Entry 1NZY (X-ray diffraction, 1.80 A resolution); this record covers chains A and C of the 3 polymer chains in the assembly.

# Chain A (and C)
Protein: 4-chlorobenzoyl coenzyme A dehalogenase
Organism: Pseudomonas sp
Notes: EC 3.8.1.6; chain C of this document is another copy of the same molecule, construct and numbering; everything in this record applies to it too
Chain sequence (269 residues; row label = number of the first residue in the row):
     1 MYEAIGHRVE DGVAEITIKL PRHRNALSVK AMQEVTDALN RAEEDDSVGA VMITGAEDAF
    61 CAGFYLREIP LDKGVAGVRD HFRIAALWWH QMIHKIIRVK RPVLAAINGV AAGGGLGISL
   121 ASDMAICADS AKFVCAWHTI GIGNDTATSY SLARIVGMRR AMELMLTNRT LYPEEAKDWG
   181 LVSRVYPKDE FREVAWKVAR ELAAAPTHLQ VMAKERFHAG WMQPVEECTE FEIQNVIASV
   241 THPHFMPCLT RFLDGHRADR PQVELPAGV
Differences from the reference sequence: conflict A85 (Gly in A42560)
Ion coordination: Ca2+: G49, L202, A203, A205, T207, Q210
Small-molecule neighbours:
  - 4-hydroxybenzoyl coenzyme A (BCA), molecule 1: R22, H23, R24, A26, A62, G63, F64, Y65, L66, R67, A86, W89, H90, V110, A112, G113, G114, C135, A136, W137, I140, I142, D145, T146
  - 4-hydroxybenzoyl coenzyme A (BCA), molecule 2: V236, F252, R257, A258, D259

# Chain A / chain C interface
Residue-residue contacts (101):
  S119(A) - R159(C)  hydrogen bond (backbone-side chain)
  L120(A) - R159(C)  hydrogen bond (backbone-side chain)
  S122(A) - R159(C)  hydrogen bond (backbone-side chain)
  D123(A) - M162(C)
  A125(A) - R159(C)
  R154(A) - G157(C)
  R154(A) - M158(C)  hydrogen bond (backbone-backbone)
  I155(A) - R159(C)
  K177(A) - R160(C)  hydrogen bond (backbone-side chain)
  D178(A) - R160(C)  hydrogen bond (backbone-side chain)
  G180(A) - R159(C)
  G180(A) - R160(C)
  L181(A) - R159(C)  hydrogen bond (backbone-side chain)
  S183(A) - E163(C)
  R184(A) - R169(C)
  P206(A) - H138(C)
  L209(A) - H138(C)  hydrogen bond (backbone-side chain)
  L209(A) - G141(C)
  L209(A) - I142(C)
  L209(A) - G143(C)
  Q210(A) - H138(C)
  Q210(A) - L166(C)
  M212(A) - G143(C)
  A213(A) - N144(C)
  A213(A) - M165(C)  hydrophobic
  R216(A) - S149(C)  hydrogen bond
  F217(A) - T148(C)
  F217(A) - M158(C)
  F217(A) - A161(C)
  F217(A) - M162(C)  hydrophobic
  F217(A) - M165(C)  hydrophobic
  H218(A) - M158(C)
  G220(A) - S149(C)
  G220(A) - R154(C)  hydrogen bond (backbone-side chain)
  W221(A) - A153(C)
  W221(A) - R154(C)  hydrogen bond (backbone-side chain)
  W221(A) - M158(C)  hydrophobic
  W221(A) - W221(C)  hydrogen bond (backbone-side chain)
  M222(A) - M222(C)
  Q223(A) - Y150(C)
  Q223(A) - R154(C)  hydrogen bond (backbone-side chain)
  Q223(A) - M222(C)
  P224(A) - Y150(C)
  P224(A) - M222(C)
  V225(A) - I97(C)  hydrophobic
  V225(A) - A147(C)  hydrophobic
  V225(A) - Y150(C)
  E226(A) - H94(C)
  E226(A) - R98(C)  salt bridge
  C228(A) - S149(C)
  C228(A) - Y150(C)  hydrophobic
  T229(A) - H90(C)
  T229(A) - H94(C)  hydrogen bond
  T229(A) - A147(C)
  E232(A) - H90(C)  salt bridge
  E232(A) - N144(C)
  E232(A) - D145(C)
  E232(A) - T146(C)  hydrogen bond (side chain-backbone)
  E232(A) - A147(C)  hydrogen bond (side chain-backbone)
  E232(A) - T148(C)  hydrogen bond (side chain-backbone)
  E232(A) - S149(C)  hydrogen bond
  I233(A) - A86(C)  hydrophobic
  I233(A) - H90(C)
  V236(A) - F82(C)  hydrophobic
  V236(A) - I142(C)  hydrophobic
  V236(A) - G143(C)
  V236(A) - D145(C)
  I237(A) - R79(C)
  I237(A) - R83(C)
  S239(A) - G141(C)
  S239(A) - I142(C)
  S239(A) - G143(C)  hydrogen bond (side chain-backbone)
  V240(A) - F82(C)  hydrophobic
  T241(A) - R79(C)  hydrogen bond
  H244(A) - G141(C)
  F245(A) - V78(C)  hydrophobic
  F245(A) - F82(C)  hydrophobic
  F245(A) - I140(C)
  F245(A) - G141(C)
  F245(A) - I142(C)  hydrophobic
  C248(A) - T139(C)
  C248(A) - I140(C)
  L249(A) - L71(C)  hydrophobic
  F252(A) - L66(C)  hydrophobic
  F252(A) - I140(C)  hydrophobic
  L253(A) - R67(C)
  A258(A) - A136(C)
  A258(A) - T139(C)
  A258(A) - N168(C)  hydrogen bond (backbone-side chain)
  D259(A) - N168(C)
  R260(A) - T139(C)  hydrogen bond (backbone-side chain)
  R260(A) - N168(C)  hydrogen bond (backbone-side chain)
  P261(A) - T167(C)
  P261(A) - N168(C)
  Q262(A) - H138(C)  hydrogen bond (side chain-backbone)
  Q262(A) - T139(C)  hydrogen bond
  Q262(A) - L166(C)
  Q262(A) - T167(C)  hydrogen bond (backbone-backbone)
  Q262(A) - N168(C)
  V263(A) - T167(C)  hydrogen bond (backbone-backbone)
  L265(A) - E163(C)
Other interface residues (no listed pair), chain A (57 interface residues in all): M124, W179, V182, L202, K214, M246, R257
Other interface residues (no listed pair), chain C (49 interface residues in all): I69, V75, K132, V134, W137, L152, T170

# Overview
The interface between chain A and chain C involves 57 residues on one side and 49 on the other; the contacts
include 27 hydrogen bonds and 2 salt bridges. Polar pairs include E226(A)-R98(C), E232(A)-H90(C) and
S119(A)-R159(C). Bound to chain A: 4-hydroxybenzoyl coenzyme A.
Chain A and chain C are both 4-chlorobenzoyl coenzyme A dehalogenase (Pseudomonas sp); the structure,
4-chlorobenzoyl coenzyme A dehalogenase from pseudomonas sp. strain cbs-3, was determined by X-ray
diffraction.
